PDB entry 8VF7 | electron microscopy, 3.20 A resolution | chains A and B

== Chain A ==
Molecule: Fatty acid synthase
Organism: Homo sapiens
Notes: EC 2.3.1.85, 2.3.1.38, 2.3.1.39, 2.3.1.41, 1.1.1.100, 4.2.1.59, 1.3.1.39, 3.1.2.14
UniProt: P49327 (FAS_HUMAN); residues 2-2511 here = UniProt positions 2-2511
Amino-acid sequence (2553 residues; numbered -31 to 2521; the number before each row is that of its first residue; numbers below 1 keep their minus sign (Met-31 is residue -31)):
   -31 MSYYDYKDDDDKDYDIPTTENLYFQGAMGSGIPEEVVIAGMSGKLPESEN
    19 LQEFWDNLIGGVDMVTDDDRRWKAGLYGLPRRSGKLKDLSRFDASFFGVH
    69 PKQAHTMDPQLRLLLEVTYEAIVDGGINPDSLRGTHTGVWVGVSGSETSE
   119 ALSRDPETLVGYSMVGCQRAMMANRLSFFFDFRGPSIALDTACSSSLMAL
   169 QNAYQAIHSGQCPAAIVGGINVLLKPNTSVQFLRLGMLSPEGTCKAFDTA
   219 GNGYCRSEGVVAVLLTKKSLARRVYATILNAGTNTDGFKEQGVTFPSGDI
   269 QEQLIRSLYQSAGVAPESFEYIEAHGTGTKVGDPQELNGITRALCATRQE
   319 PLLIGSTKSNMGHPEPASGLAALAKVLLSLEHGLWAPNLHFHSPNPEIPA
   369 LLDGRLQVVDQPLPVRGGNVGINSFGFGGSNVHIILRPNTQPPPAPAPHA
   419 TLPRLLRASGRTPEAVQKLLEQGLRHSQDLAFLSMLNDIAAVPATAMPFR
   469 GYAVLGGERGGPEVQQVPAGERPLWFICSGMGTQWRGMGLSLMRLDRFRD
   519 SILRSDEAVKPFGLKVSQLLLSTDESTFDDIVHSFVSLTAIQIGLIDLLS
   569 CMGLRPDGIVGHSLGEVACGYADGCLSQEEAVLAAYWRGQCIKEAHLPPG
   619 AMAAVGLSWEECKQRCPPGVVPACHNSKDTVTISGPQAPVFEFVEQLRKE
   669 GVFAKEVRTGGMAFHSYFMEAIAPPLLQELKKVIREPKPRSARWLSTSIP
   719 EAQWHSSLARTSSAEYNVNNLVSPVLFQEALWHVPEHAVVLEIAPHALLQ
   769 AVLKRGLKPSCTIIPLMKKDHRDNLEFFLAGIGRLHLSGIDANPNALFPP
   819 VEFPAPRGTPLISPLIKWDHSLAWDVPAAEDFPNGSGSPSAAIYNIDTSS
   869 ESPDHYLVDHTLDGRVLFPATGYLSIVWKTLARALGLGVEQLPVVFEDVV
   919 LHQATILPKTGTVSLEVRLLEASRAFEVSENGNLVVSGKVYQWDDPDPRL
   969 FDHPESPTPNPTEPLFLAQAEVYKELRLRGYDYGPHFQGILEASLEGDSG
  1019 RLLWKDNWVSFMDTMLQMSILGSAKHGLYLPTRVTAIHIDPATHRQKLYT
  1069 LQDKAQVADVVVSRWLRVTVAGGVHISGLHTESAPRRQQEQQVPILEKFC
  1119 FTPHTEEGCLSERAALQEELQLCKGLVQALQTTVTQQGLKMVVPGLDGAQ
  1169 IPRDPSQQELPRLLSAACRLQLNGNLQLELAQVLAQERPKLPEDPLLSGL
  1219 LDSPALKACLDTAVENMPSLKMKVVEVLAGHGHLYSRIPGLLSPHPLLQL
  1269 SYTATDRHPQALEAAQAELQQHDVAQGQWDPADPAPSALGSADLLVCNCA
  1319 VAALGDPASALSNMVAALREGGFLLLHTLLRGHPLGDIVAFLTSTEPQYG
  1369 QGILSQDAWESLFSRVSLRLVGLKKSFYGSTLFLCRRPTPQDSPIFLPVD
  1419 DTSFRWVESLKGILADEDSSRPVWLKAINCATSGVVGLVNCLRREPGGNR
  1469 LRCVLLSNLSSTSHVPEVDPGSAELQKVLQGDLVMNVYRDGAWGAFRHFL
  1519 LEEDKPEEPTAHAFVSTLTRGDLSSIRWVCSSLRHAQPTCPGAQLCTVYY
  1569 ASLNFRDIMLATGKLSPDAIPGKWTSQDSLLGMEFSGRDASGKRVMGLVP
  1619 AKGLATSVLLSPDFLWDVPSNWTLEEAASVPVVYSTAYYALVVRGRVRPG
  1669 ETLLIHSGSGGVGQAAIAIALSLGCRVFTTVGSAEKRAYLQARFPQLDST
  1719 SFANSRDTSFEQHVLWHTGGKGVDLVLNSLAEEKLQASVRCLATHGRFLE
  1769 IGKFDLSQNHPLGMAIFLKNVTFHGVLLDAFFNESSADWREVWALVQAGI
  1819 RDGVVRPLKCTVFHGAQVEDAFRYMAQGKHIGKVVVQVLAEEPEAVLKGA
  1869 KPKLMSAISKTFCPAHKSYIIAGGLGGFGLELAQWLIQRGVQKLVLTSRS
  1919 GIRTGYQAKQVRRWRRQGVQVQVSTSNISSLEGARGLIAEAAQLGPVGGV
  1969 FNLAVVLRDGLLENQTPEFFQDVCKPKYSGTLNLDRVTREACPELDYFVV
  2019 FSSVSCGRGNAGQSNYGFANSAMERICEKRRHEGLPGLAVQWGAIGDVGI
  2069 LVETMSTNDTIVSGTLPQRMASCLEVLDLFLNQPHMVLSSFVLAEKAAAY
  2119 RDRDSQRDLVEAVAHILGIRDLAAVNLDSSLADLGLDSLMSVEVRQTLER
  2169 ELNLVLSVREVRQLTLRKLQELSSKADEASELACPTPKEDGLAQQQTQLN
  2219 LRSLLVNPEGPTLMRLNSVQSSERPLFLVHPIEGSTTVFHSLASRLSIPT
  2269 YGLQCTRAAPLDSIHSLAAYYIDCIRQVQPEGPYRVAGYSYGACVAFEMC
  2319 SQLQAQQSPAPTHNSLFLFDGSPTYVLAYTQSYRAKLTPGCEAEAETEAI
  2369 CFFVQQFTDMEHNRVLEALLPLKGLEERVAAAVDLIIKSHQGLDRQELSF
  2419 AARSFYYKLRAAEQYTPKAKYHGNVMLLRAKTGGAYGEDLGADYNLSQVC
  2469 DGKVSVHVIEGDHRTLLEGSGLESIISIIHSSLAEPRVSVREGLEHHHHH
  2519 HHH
Disordered / not traced: -31 to 858, 1149-1172, 2067-2080, 2113-2521
Construct notes: initiating methionine (-31); expression tag (-30 to 1, 2512-2521); conflict Thr1151 (Lys in P49327)
Residues lining bound ligands:
  - NADPH (NDP; NADPH dihydro-nicotinamide-adenine-dinucleotide phosphate), molecule 1: Phe1573, Arg1574, Val1650, Thr1654, Ser1675, Ser1677, Gly1678, Gly1679, Val1680, Thr1698, Val1699, Gly1700, Lys1704, Ser1723, Arg1724, Ile1769, Lys1771, Val1794, Leu1795, Leu1796, Asp1797, Ala1844, Gly1846, His1848
  - NADPH (NDP), molecule 2: Gly1891, Leu1893, Gly1894, Gly1895, Phe1896, Gly1897, Thr1915, Ser1916, Arg1917, Ser1918, Arg1921, Asn1945, Ile1946, Ser1947, Leu1971, Ala1972, Val1973, Val1974, Pro1994, Lys1995, Phe2019, Ser2020, Ser2021, Tyr2034, Trp2060, Ala2062, Ile2063, Val2066
Swiss-Prot annotation at these positions:
  - active site: Cys161 (For beta-ketoacyl synthase activity), His293 (For beta-ketoacyl synthase activity), His331 (For beta-ketoacyl synthase activity), Ser581 (For malonyltransferase activity), His878 (Proton acceptor), Asp1031 (Proton donor), Ser2308 (For thioesterase activity), His2481 (For thioesterase activity)
  - binding site (an acyl-CoA): Asp647, Thr648, Phe671, Arg773
  - modified residue: Ser63 (Phosphoserine), Lys70 (N6-acetyllysine), Ser207 (Phosphoserine), Lys298 (N6-acetyllysine), Lys436 (N6-acetyllysine), Lys528 (N6-acetyllysine), Lys673 (N6-acetyllysine), Ser725 (Phosphoserine), Lys992 (N6-acetyllysine), Ser1174 (Phosphoserine), Ser1411 (Phosphoserine), Cys1471 (S-nitrosocysteine), Ser1584 (Phosphoserine), Ser1594 (Phosphoserine), Lys1704 (N6-(pyridoxal phosphate)lysine), Lys1771 (N6-acetyllysine), Lys1847 (N6-acetyllysine), Lys1995 (N6-acetyllysine), Cys2091 (S-nitrosocysteine), Ser2156 (O-(pantetheine 4'-phosphoryl)serine) and 5 more in UniProt
  - cross-link: Lys2449 (Glycyl lysine isopeptide (Lys-Gly) (interchain with G-Cter in SUMO2))
What the authors report for this chain:
  - binding site for NADPH: Thr1654, Lys1771, Leu1796, Asp1797, Lys1995, Tyr2034
  - catalytic residues: His878, Thr1654, Lys1771, Asp1797, Lys1995, Tyr2034 (citing earlier work)
  - mutagenesis - R883A, R883E, R1105A, M2158A, V2160A: decreased catalytic activity

== Chain B ==
Molecule: Fatty acid synthase
Organism: Homo sapiens
Notes: EC 2.3.1.85, 2.3.1.38, 2.3.1.39, 2.3.1.41, 1.1.1.100, 4.2.1.59, 1.3.1.39, 3.1.2.14
UniProt: P49327 (FAS_HUMAN); numbering as in UniProt (aligned over 2-2511)
Amino-acid sequence (2553 residues; each row starts with the number of its first residue; numbers below 1 keep their minus sign (Met-31 is residue -31)):
   -31 MSYYDYKDDDDKDYDIPTTENLYFQGAMGSGIPEEVVIAGMSGKLPESEN
    19 LQEFWDNLIGGVDMVTDDDRRWKAGLYGLPRRSGKLKDLSRFDASFFGVH
    69 PKQAHTMDPQLRLLLEVTYEAIVDGGINPDSLRGTHTGVWVGVSGSETSE
   119 ALSRDPETLVGYSMVGCQRAMMANRLSFFFDFRGPSIALDTACSSSLMAL
   169 QNAYQAIHSGQCPAAIVGGINVLLKPNTSVQFLRLGMLSPEGTCKAFDTA
   219 GNGYCRSEGVVAVLLTKKSLARRVYATILNAGTNTDGFKEQGVTFPSGDI
   269 QEQLIRSLYQSAGVAPESFEYIEAHGTGTKVGDPQELNGITRALCATRQE
   319 PLLIGSTKSNMGHPEPASGLAALAKVLLSLEHGLWAPNLHFHSPNPEIPA
   369 LLDGRLQVVDQPLPVRGGNVGINSFGFGGSNVHIILRPNTQPPPAPAPHA
   419 TLPRLLRASGRTPEAVQKLLEQGLRHSQDLAFLSMLNDIAAVPATAMPFR
   469 GYAVLGGERGGPEVQQVPAGERPLWFICSGMGTQWRGMGLSLMRLDRFRD
   519 SILRSDEAVKPFGLKVSQLLLSTDESTFDDIVHSFVSLTAIQIGLIDLLS
   569 CMGLRPDGIVGHSLGEVACGYADGCLSQEEAVLAAYWRGQCIKEAHLPPG
   619 AMAAVGLSWEECKQRCPPGVVPACHNSKDTVTISGPQAPVFEFVEQLRKE
   669 GVFAKEVRTGGMAFHSYFMEAIAPPLLQELKKVIREPKPRSARWLSTSIP
   719 EAQWHSSLARTSSAEYNVNNLVSPVLFQEALWHVPEHAVVLEIAPHALLQ
   769 AVLKRGLKPSCTIIPLMKKDHRDNLEFFLAGIGRLHLSGIDANPNALFPP
   819 VEFPAPRGTPLISPLIKWDHSLAWDVPAAEDFPNGSGSPSAAIYNIDTSS
   869 ESPDHYLVDHTLDGRVLFPATGYLSIVWKTLARALGLGVEQLPVVFEDVV
   919 LHQATILPKTGTVSLEVRLLEASRAFEVSENGNLVVSGKVYQWDDPDPRL
   969 FDHPESPTPNPTEPLFLAQAEVYKELRLRGYDYGPHFQGILEASLEGDSG
  1019 RLLWKDNWVSFMDTMLQMSILGSAKHGLYLPTRVTAIHIDPATHRQKLYT
  1069 LQDKAQVADVVVSRWLRVTVAGGVHISGLHTESAPRRQQEQQVPILEKFC
  1119 FTPHTEEGCLSERAALQEELQLCKGLVQALQTTVTQQGLKMVVPGLDGAQ
  1169 IPRDPSQQELPRLLSAACRLQLNGNLQLELAQVLAQERPKLPEDPLLSGL
  1219 LDSPALKACLDTAVENMPSLKMKVVEVLAGHGHLYSRIPGLLSPHPLLQL
  1269 SYTATDRHPQALEAAQAELQQHDVAQGQWDPADPAPSALGSADLLVCNCA
  1319 VAALGDPASALSNMVAALREGGFLLLHTLLRGHPLGDIVAFLTSTEPQYG
  1369 QGILSQDAWESLFSRVSLRLVGLKKSFYGSTLFLCRRPTPQDSPIFLPVD
  1419 DTSFRWVESLKGILADEDSSRPVWLKAINCATSGVVGLVNCLRREPGGNR
  1469 LRCVLLSNLSSTSHVPEVDPGSAELQKVLQGDLVMNVYRDGAWGAFRHFL
  1519 LEEDKPEEPTAHAFVSTLTRGDLSSIRWVCSSLRHAQPTCPGAQLCTVYY
  1569 ASLNFRDIMLATGKLSPDAIPGKWTSQDSLLGMEFSGRDASGKRVMGLVP
  1619 AKGLATSVLLSPDFLWDVPSNWTLEEAASVPVVYSTAYYALVVRGRVRPG
  1669 ETLLIHSGSGGVGQAAIAIALSLGCRVFTTVGSAEKRAYLQARFPQLDST
  1719 SFANSRDTSFEQHVLWHTGGKGVDLVLNSLAEEKLQASVRCLATHGRFLE
  1769 IGKFDLSQNHPLGMAIFLKNVTFHGVLLDAFFNESSADWREVWALVQAGI
  1819 RDGVVRPLKCTVFHGAQVEDAFRYMAQGKHIGKVVVQVLAEEPEAVLKGA
  1869 KPKLMSAISKTFCPAHKSYIIAGGLGGFGLELAQWLIQRGVQKLVLTSRS
  1919 GIRTGYQAKQVRRWRRQGVQVQVSTSNISSLEGARGLIAEAAQLGPVGGV
  1969 FNLAVVLRDGLLENQTPEFFQDVCKPKYSGTLNLDRVTREACPELDYFVV
  2019 FSSVSCGRGNAGQSNYGFANSAMERICEKRRHEGLPGLAVQWGAIGDVGI
  2069 LVETMSTNDTIVSGTLPQRMASCLEVLDLFLNQPHMVLSSFVLAEKAAAY
  2119 RDRDSQRDLVEAVAHILGIRDLAAVNLDSSLADLGLDSLMSVEVRQTLER
  2169 ELNLVLSVREVRQLTLRKLQELSSKADEASELACPTPKEDGLAQQQTQLN
  2219 LRSLLVNPEGPTLMRLNSVQSSERPLFLVHPIEGSTTVFHSLASRLSIPT
  2269 YGLQCTRAAPLDSIHSLAAYYIDCIRQVQPEGPYRVAGYSYGACVAFEMC
  2319 SQLQAQQSPAPTHNSLFLFDGSPTYVLAYTQSYRAKLTPGCEAEAETEAI
  2369 CFFVQQFTDMEHNRVLEALLPLKGLEERVAAAVDLIIKSHQGLDRQELSF
  2419 AARSFYYKLRAAEQYTPKAKYHGNVMLLRAKTGGAYGEDLGADYNLSQVC
  2469 DGKVSVHVIEGDHRTLLEGSGLESIISIIHSSLAEPRVSVREGLEHHHHH
  2519 HHH
Disordered / not traced: -31 to 858, 1151-1172, 2067-2080, 2114-2124, 2195-2521
Modified positions: Ser2156 (4'-phosphopanthetheine-serine; 4HH)
Construct notes: initiating methionine (-31); expression tag (-30 to 1, 2512-2521); conflict Thr1151 (Lys in P49327)
Residues lining bound ligands:
  - NADPH (NDP; NADPH dihydro-nicotinamide-adenine-dinucleotide phosphate), molecule 1: Asn1572, Phe1573, Val1650, Val1651, Thr1654, Ser1675, Ser1677, Gly1678, Gly1679, Val1680, Thr1698, Val1699, Gly1700, Lys1704, Ser1723, Arg1724, Ser1747, Leu1748, Lys1752, Ile1769, Gly1770, Val1794, Leu1795, Leu1796, Asp1797, Met1843, His1848, Ser2156
  - NADPH (NDP), molecule 2: Ala1890, Gly1891, Leu1893, Gly1894, Gly1895, Phe1896, Thr1915, Ser1916, Arg1917, Ser1918, Arg1921, Asn1945, Asn1970, Leu1971, Ala1972, Val1973, Val1974, Pro1994, Lys1995, Phe2019, Ser2020, Ser2021, Tyr2034, Trp2060, Gly2061, Ile2063
Swiss-Prot annotation at these positions:
  - active site: Cys161 (For beta-ketoacyl synthase activity), His293 (For beta-ketoacyl synthase activity), His331 (For beta-ketoacyl synthase activity), Ser581 (For malonyltransferase activity), His878 (Proton acceptor), Asp1031 (Proton donor), Ser2308 (For thioesterase activity), His2481 (For thioesterase activity)
  - binding site (an acyl-CoA): Asp647, Thr648, Phe671, Arg773
  - modified residue: Ser63 (Phosphoserine), Lys70 (N6-acetyllysine), Ser207 (Phosphoserine), Lys298 (N6-acetyllysine), Lys436 (N6-acetyllysine), Lys528 (N6-acetyllysine), Lys673 (N6-acetyllysine), Ser725 (Phosphoserine), Lys992 (N6-acetyllysine), Ser1174 (Phosphoserine), Ser1411 (Phosphoserine), Cys1471 (S-nitrosocysteine), Ser1584 (Phosphoserine), Ser1594 (Phosphoserine), Lys1704 (N6-(pyridoxal phosphate)lysine), Lys1771 (N6-acetyllysine), Lys1847 (N6-acetyllysine), Lys1995 (N6-acetyllysine), Cys2091 (S-nitrosocysteine), Ser2198 (Phosphoserine) and 4 more in UniProt
  - cross-link: Lys2449 (Glycyl lysine isopeptide (Lys-Gly) (interchain with G-Cter in SUMO2))
What the authors report for this chain:
  - conformationally variable residues (loop rearrangement): Thr1535 to Ile1544, Phe1573 to Leu1599
  - mutagenesis - M1577A, R1841A: decreased catalytic activity
  - mutagenesis - R1841A: abolished catalytic activity on C-glucose

== Interface between chain A and chain B ==
Contacting residue pairs (98):
  Leu938(A) - Leu938(B)  hydrophobic
  Leu938(A) - Glu945(B)
  Ala940(A) - Glu945(B)
  Ala940(A) - Gly950(B)
  Ala940(A) - Leu952(B)
  Ser941(A) - Glu945(B)
  Ser941(A) - Leu952(B)
  Arg942(A) - Arg2177(B)
  Glu945(A) - Leu938(B)
  Glu945(A) - Ala940(B)
  Glu945(A) - Ser941(B)  hydrogen bond
  Ser947(A) - Ala940(B)
  Leu952(A) - Ala940(B)
  Leu952(A) - Ser941(B)
  Glu973(A) - Trp1734(B)
  Ser974(A) - Trp1734(B)
  Pro975(A) - Trp1734(B)
  Arg1051(A) - Ala1783(B)
  Thr1053(A) - Arg1758(B)
  Trp1083(A) - Leu1733(B)
  Trp1083(A) - Trp1734(B)  hydrophobic
  Trp1083(A) - Gly1737(B)
  Trp1083(A) - Gly1738(B)
  Leu1084(A) - Gln1730(B)
  Leu1084(A) - Trp1734(B)  hydrophobic
  Tyr1657(A) - Asn1788(B)  hydrogen bond
  Arg1662(A) - Asn1788(B)  hydrogen bond
  Arg1662(A) - Val1789(B)  hydrogen bond (side chain-backbone)
  Arg1662(A) - Thr1790(B)  hydrogen bond
  Arg1664(A) - Arg1664(B)
  Gln1730(A) - Leu1084(B)
  Leu1733(A) - Leu1084(B)  hydrophobic
  Leu1733(A) - Arg1085(B)
  Trp1734(A) - Glu973(B)
  Trp1734(A) - Pro975(B)  hydrophobic
  Trp1734(A) - Trp1083(B)
  Gly1737(A) - Trp1083(B)
  Leu1753(A) - Met1782(B)  hydrophobic
  Arg1758(A) - Thr1053(B)
  Arg1758(A) - Arg1085(B)  hydrogen bond (backbone-side chain)
  His1763(A) - Ala1798(B)
  His1763(A) - Phe1799(B)
  Asp1773(A) - Met1782(B)
  Leu1774(A) - Met1782(B)
  Leu1774(A) - Ala1783(B)
  Leu1774(A) - Phe1785(B)  hydrophobic
  Leu1774(A) - Leu1786(B)  hydrophobic
  Ser1775(A) - Leu1786(B)
  Asn1777(A) - Gly1781(B)
  Asn1777(A) - Met1782(B)  hydrogen bond (side chain-backbone)
  Asn1777(A) - Ala1783(B)  hydrogen bond (side chain-backbone)
  His1778(A) - Leu1780(B)
  His1778(A) - Met1782(B)  hydrogen bond (backbone-backbone)
  Pro1779(A) - Leu1780(B)
  Pro1779(A) - Met1782(B)
  Leu1780(A) - His1778(B)
  Leu1780(A) - Pro1779(B)
  Leu1780(A) - Leu1780(B)  hydrogen bond (backbone-backbone)
  Leu1780(A) - Met1782(B)  hydrophobic
  Gly1781(A) - Asn1777(B)
  Met1782(A) - Asp1773(B)
  Met1782(A) - Leu1774(B)
  Met1782(A) - Asn1777(B)  hydrogen bond (backbone-side chain)
  Met1782(A) - His1778(B)  hydrogen bond (backbone-backbone)
  Met1782(A) - Pro1779(B)
  Met1782(A) - Leu1780(B)  hydrophobic
  Ala1783(A) - Arg1051(B)
  Ala1783(A) - Leu1774(B)
  Ala1783(A) - Asn1777(B)  hydrogen bond (backbone-side chain)
  Phe1785(A) - Phe1791(B)  hydrophobic
  Phe1785(A) - Gly1793(B)
  Leu1786(A) - Leu1774(B)  hydrophobic
  Leu1786(A) - Ser1775(B)
  Leu1786(A) - Leu1795(B)
  Asn1788(A) - Tyr1657(B)
  Asn1788(A) - Arg1662(B)  hydrogen bond
  Asn1788(A) - Gly1793(B)
  Asn1788(A) - Leu1795(B)  hydrogen bond (side chain-backbone)
  Asn1788(A) - Ala1798(B)
  Val1789(A) - Arg1662(B)
  Val1789(A) - Gly1793(B)  hydrogen bond (backbone-backbone)
  Thr1790(A) - Thr1790(B)
  Thr1790(A) - Phe1791(B)  hydrogen bond (side chain-backbone)
  Thr1790(A) - His1792(B)  hydrogen bond
  Phe1791(A) - Phe1785(B)  hydrophobic
  Phe1791(A) - Thr1790(B)
  Phe1791(A) - Phe1791(B)  hydrogen bond (backbone-backbone)
  His1792(A) - Val1789(B)
  His1792(A) - Thr1790(B)  hydrogen bond
  Gly1793(A) - Phe1785(B)
  Gly1793(A) - Asn1788(B)
  Gly1793(A) - Val1789(B)  hydrogen bond (backbone-backbone)
  Leu1795(A) - Phe1785(B)
  Leu1795(A) - Leu1786(B)
  Leu1795(A) - Asn1788(B)  hydrogen bond (backbone-side chain)
  Ala1798(A) - His1763(B)
  Glu1802(A) - His1763(B)  salt bridge
  Ser1803(A) - His1763(B)
Interface residues without a listed pair, chain A (56 interface residues in all): Glu915, Arg936, Gly950, Asn951, Asp962, Glu1729, Gly1738, Gln1754, Lys1771, Val1794
Interface residues without a listed pair, chain B (54 interface residues in all): Arg936, Leu937, Glu939, Ser947, Asn951, Ser974, Glu1751, Leu1753, Val1794

== Overview ==
The interface between chain A and chain B involves 56 residues on one side and 54 on the other; the contacts
include 22 hydrogen bonds and 1 salt bridge. Among the polar pairs are Glu1802(A)-His1763(B),
Glu945(A)-Ser941(B) and Tyr1657(A)-Asn1788(B). From the paper: catalytic residues His878(A), Thr1654(A) and
Lys1771(A) among others; R883A, R883E and R1105A of chain A, among others, reduce catalytic activity; 7
substitutions were tested in all.
Here chain A is Fatty acid synthase and chain B is Fatty acid synthase, both from Homo sapiens. Entry 8VF7
(Modifying portion of human FASN with NADPH and the ACP at the ER domain) was determined by electron
microscopy together with 8VG4 from the same study.
